8VMR - chains A and B of the 4 polymer chains in the assembly; structure by X-ray diffraction, 1.50 A resolution.

== Chain A ==
Molecule: Intron-encoded endonuclease I-PpoI
Source organism: Physarum polycephalum
Notes: EC 3.1.-.-
UniProt: Q94702 (PPO1_PHYPO); residue numbers follow UniProt; this construct covers 2-163
Amino-acid sequence (162 residues; numbered 2 to 163; the number before each row is that of its first residue):
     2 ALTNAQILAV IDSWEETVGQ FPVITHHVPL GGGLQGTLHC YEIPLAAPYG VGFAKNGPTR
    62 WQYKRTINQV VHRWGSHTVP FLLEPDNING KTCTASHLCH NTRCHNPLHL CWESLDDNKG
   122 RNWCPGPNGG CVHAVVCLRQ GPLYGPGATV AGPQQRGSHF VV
Metal / ion sites: Zn2+ site 1: Cys-41, Cys-100, Cys-105, His-110; Na+: Asn-119 (shared with 2 residues of chain D); Zn2+ site 2: Cys-125, Cys-132, His-134, Cys-138
What the authors report for this chain:
  - mutagenesis - H78A/H98A, H98A: decreased catalytic activity
  - mutagenesis - H78A: unchanged catalytic activity
  - catalytic residues: His-78, His-98
  - mutagenesis - H98A: abolished binding to metal ion

== Chain B ==
Molecule: Intron-encoded endonuclease I-PpoI
Source organism: Physarum polycephalum
Notes: EC 3.1.-.-
UniProt: Q94702 (PPO1_PHYPO); residues 202-363 here correspond to UniProt positions 2-163 (UniProt number = residue number - 200)
Amino-acid sequence (162 residues; row label = number of the first residue in the row):
   202 ALTNAQILAV IDSWEETVGQ FPVITHHVPL GGGLQGTLHC YEIPLAAPYG VGFAKNGPTR
   262 WQYKRTINQV VHRWGSHTVP FLLEPDNING KTCTASHLCH NTRCHNPLHL CWESLDDNKG
   322 RNWCPGPNGG CVHAVVCLRQ GPLYGPGATV AGPQQRGSHF VV
Metal / ion sites: Zn2+ site 1: Cys-241, Cys-300, Cys-305, His-310; Mg2+: Asn-319 (shared with 2 residues of chain C); Na+: Asn-319 (shared with 2 residues of chain C); Zn2+ site 2: Cys-325, Cys-332, His-334, Cys-338

== Interface between chain A and chain B ==
Pairs across the interface (122; chain A residue first):
  Leu-9(A) / Arg-357(B)
  Ile-12(A) / Arg-357(B)
  Asp-13(A) / Arg-357(B)  salt bridge
  Glu-16(A) / Gln-356(B)
  Glu-16(A) / Arg-357(B)  hydrogen bond (side chain-backbone)
  Glu-16(A) / Gly-358(B)  hydrogen bond (side chain-backbone)
  Glu-16(A) / Phe-361(B)
  Val-19(A) / Phe-361(B)  hydrophobic
  Gly-20(A) / Phe-361(B)
  Leu-39(A) / Val-363(B)
  His-40(A) / Val-362(B)
  His-40(A) / Val-363(B)  hydrogen bond (side chain-backbone)
  Tyr-42(A) / His-360(B)  hydrogen bond (side chain-backbone)
  Tyr-42(A) / Phe-361(B)
  Tyr-42(A) / Val-362(B)
  Phe-82(A) / Ala-352(B)  hydrophobic
  Phe-82(A) / Gly-353(B)
  Glu-85(A) / Ala-352(B)
  Glu-85(A) / Gln-355(B)
  Pro-86(A) / Val-351(B)
  Ile-89(A) / Ala-349(B)
  Ile-89(A) / Val-351(B)  hydrophobic
  Asn-90(A) / Ala-349(B)
  Cys-94(A) / Val-351(B)  hydrophobic
  Leu-99(A) / Pro-354(B)  hydrophobic
  Asn-107(A) / Phe-361(B)
  Asn-107(A) / Val-362(B)  hydrogen bond (side chain-backbone)
  Pro-108(A) / Pro-354(B)
  Pro-108(A) / Gln-355(B)  hydrogen bond (backbone-backbone)
  Pro-108(A) / Phe-361(B)
  Leu-109(A) / Pro-354(B)
  Leu-109(A) / Gln-355(B)
  Leu-109(A) / Gln-356(B)
  Leu-109(A) / Phe-361(B)
  Leu-109(A) / Val-362(B)
  Leu-109(A) / Val-363(B)
  His-110(A) / Val-363(B)  hydrogen bond (side chain-backbone)
  Leu-111(A) / Gly-353(B)
  Leu-111(A) / Pro-354(B)
  Cys-112(A) / Thr-350(B)
  Cys-112(A) / Ala-352(B)
  Trp-113(A) / Thr-350(B)
  Trp-113(A) / Val-351(B)  hydrogen bond (backbone-backbone)
  Trp-113(A) / Ala-352(B)  hydrogen bond (backbone-backbone)
  Glu-114(A) / Thr-350(B)  hydrogen bond
  Asp-117(A) / Trp-324(B)  hydrogen bond (backbone-side chain)
  Asp-117(A) / Leu-344(B)
  Asp-118(A) / Gly-348(B)
  Asp-118(A) / Ala-349(B)  hydrogen bond (side chain-backbone)
  Lys-120(A) / Trp-324(B)
  Gly-121(A) / Trp-324(B)
  Arg-122(A) / Thr-350(B)
  Trp-124(A) / Asp-317(B)  hydrogen bond (side chain-backbone)
  Trp-124(A) / Lys-320(B)
  Trp-124(A) / Gly-321(B)
  Trp-124(A) / Trp-324(B)  hydrophobic
  Val-133(A) / Tyr-345(B)
  Val-133(A) / Gly-346(B)
  Val-133(A) / Pro-347(B)
  His-134(A) / Pro-347(B)
  Ala-135(A) / Pro-347(B)  hydrogen bond (backbone-backbone)
  Val-136(A) / Thr-350(B)
  Val-136(A) / Pro-354(B)
  Leu-144(A) / Asp-317(B)
  Tyr-145(A) / Val-333(B)
  Gly-146(A) / Val-333(B)
  Pro-147(A) / Val-333(B)
  Pro-147(A) / His-334(B)
  Pro-147(A) / Ala-335(B)  hydrogen bond (backbone-backbone)
  Gly-148(A) / Asp-318(B)
  Ala-149(A) / Ile-289(B)
  Ala-149(A) / Asp-318(B)  hydrogen bond (backbone-side chain)
  Thr-150(A) / Cys-312(B)
  Thr-150(A) / Trp-313(B)
  Thr-150(A) / Glu-314(B)  hydrogen bond
  Thr-150(A) / Asp-318(B)
  Thr-150(A) / Arg-322(B)  hydrogen bond
  Thr-150(A) / Val-336(B)
  Val-151(A) / Glu-285(B)
  Val-151(A) / Pro-286(B)  hydrophobic
  Val-151(A) / Ile-289(B)  hydrophobic
  Val-151(A) / Cys-294(B)  hydrophobic
  Val-151(A) / Trp-313(B)  hydrogen bond (backbone-backbone)
  Ala-152(A) / Phe-282(B)  hydrophobic
  Ala-152(A) / Glu-285(B)
  Ala-152(A) / Cys-312(B)
  Ala-152(A) / Trp-313(B)  hydrogen bond (backbone-backbone)
  Gly-153(A) / Phe-282(B)
  Gly-153(A) / Leu-311(B)
  Gly-153(A) / Val-336(B)
  Pro-154(A) / Leu-299(B)  hydrophobic
  Pro-154(A) / Pro-308(B)
  Pro-154(A) / Leu-309(B)
  Pro-154(A) / Leu-311(B)
  Pro-154(A) / Val-336(B)
  Gln-155(A) / Pro-308(B)  hydrogen bond (backbone-backbone)
  Gln-155(A) / Leu-309(B)
  Gln-156(A) / Glu-216(B)
  Gln-156(A) / Leu-309(B)
  Arg-157(A) / Leu-209(B)
  Arg-157(A) / Ile-212(B)
  Arg-157(A) / Asp-213(B)  salt bridge
  Arg-157(A) / Glu-216(B)  hydrogen bond (backbone-side chain)
  Gly-158(A) / Glu-216(B)  hydrogen bond (backbone-side chain)
  His-160(A) / Glu-216(B)
  His-160(A) / Glu-217(B)
  His-160(A) / Tyr-242(B)  hydrogen bond (backbone-side chain)
  Phe-161(A) / Glu-216(B)
  Phe-161(A) / Val-219(B)  hydrophobic
  Phe-161(A) / Gly-220(B)
  Phe-161(A) / Tyr-242(B)
  Phe-161(A) / Asn-307(B)
  Phe-161(A) / Pro-308(B)
  Phe-161(A) / Leu-309(B)
  Val-162(A) / His-240(B)
  Val-162(A) / Tyr-242(B)  hydrogen bond (backbone-side chain)
  Val-162(A) / Asn-307(B)  hydrogen bond (backbone-side chain)
  Val-162(A) / Leu-309(B)
  Val-163(A) / Leu-239(B)
  Val-163(A) / His-240(B)  hydrogen bond (backbone-side chain)
  Val-163(A) / Leu-309(B)
  Val-163(A) / His-310(B)  hydrogen bond (backbone-side chain)
Also at the interface, not in a pair above, chain A (57 interface residues in all): Glu-17, Thr-38, Asn-88, Leu-139
Also at the interface, not in a pair above, chain B (57 interface residues in all): Thr-238, Pro-281, Asn-290, Leu-339

== Overview ==
The chain A/chain B interface involves 57 residues from each chain, with 28 hydrogen bonds and 2 salt bridges.
Polar pairs include Asp-13(A)/Arg-357(B), Arg-157(A)/Asp-213(B) and Glu-16(A)/Arg-357(B). Cys-41(A),
Cys-100(A), Cys-105(A) and His-110(A) form the Zn2+ site 1. From the paper: catalytic residues His-78(A) and
His-98(A); H78A/H98A and H98A of chain A reduce catalytic activity.
Both chains are Intron-encoded endonuclease I-PpoI (Physarum polycephalum). Entry 8VMR (Homing endonuclease
I-PpoI-DNA complex:reaction at pH7.0 (K+ MES) with 500 uM Mg2+ for 40s) was determined by X-ray diffraction
together with 8VMO, 8VMP, 8VMQ, 8VMS, 8VMT, 8VMU and 35 further entries from the same study.
